PDB entry 1OFU | X-ray diffraction, 2.10 A resolution | chains A and X of the 4 polymer chains in the assembly

== Chain A ==
Protein: Cell division protein ftsz
Organism: Pseudomonas aeruginosa
UniProtKB: P47204 (FTSZ_PSEAE); residues 1-320 here = UniProt positions 1-320
Amino-acid sequence (320 residues; each row starts with the number of its first residue):
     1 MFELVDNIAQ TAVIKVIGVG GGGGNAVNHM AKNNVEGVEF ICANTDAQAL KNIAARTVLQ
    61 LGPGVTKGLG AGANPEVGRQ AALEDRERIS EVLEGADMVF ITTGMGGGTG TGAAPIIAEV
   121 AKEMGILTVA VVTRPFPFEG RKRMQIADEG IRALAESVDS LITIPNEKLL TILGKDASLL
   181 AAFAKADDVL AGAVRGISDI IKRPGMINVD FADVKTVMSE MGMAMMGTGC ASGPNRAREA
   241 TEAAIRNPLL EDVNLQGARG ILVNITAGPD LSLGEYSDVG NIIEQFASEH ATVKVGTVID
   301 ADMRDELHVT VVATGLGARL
Not modelled in the structure: 1-10, 318-320
Ligand contacts: GDP (guanosine-5'-diphosphate): Gly20, Gly21, Gly22, Asn25, Ala26, Ala73, Gly104, Met105, Gly106, Gly107, Gly108, Thr109, Gly110, Pro135, Phe136, Glu139, Arg143, Asn166, Phe183, Ala186, Asp187, Leu190

== Chain X ==
Protein: Hypothetical protein PA3008
Organism: Pseudomonas aeruginosa
UniProtKB: Q9HZJ8 (Q9HZJ8); residues 43-161 here = UniProt positions 43-161
Amino-acid sequence (119 residues; numbered 43 to 161; the number before each row is that of its first residue):
    43 PAAFSELSLS GLPGHCLTLL APILRELSEE QDARWLTLIA PPASLTHEWL RRAGLNRERI
   103 LLLQAKDNAA ALALSCEALR LGRSHTVVSW LEPLSRAARK QLSRAAQLGQ AQSLNIRLG

== Chain A / chain X interface ==
Pairs across the interface - 30 pairs, chain A then chain X:
  Pro204(A) with His89(X)
  Gly205(A) with Leu103(X); Leu104(X), hydrogen bond (backbone-backbone)
  Met206(A) with Trp77(X), hydrophobic; His89(X), hydrogen bond (backbone-side chain); Arg99(X); Glu100(X); Ile102(X); Leu103(X), hydrophobic
  Ile207(A) with His89(X); Leu92(X), hydrophobic; Arg93(X); Arg99(X)
  Asn208(A) with Arg99(X); Glu100(X), hydrogen bond
  Asp210(A) with Arg93(X), salt bridge
  Pro269(A) with Leu123(X)
  Asp270(A) with Leu123(X); Arg125(X), hydrogen bond (backbone-side chain)
  Leu271(A) with Trp77(X), hydrogen bond (backbone-side chain); Arg125(X)
  Ser272(A) with Trp77(X); Arg125(X)
  Leu273(A) with Trp77(X); Glu100(X)
  Tyr276(A) with Trp77(X), hydrophobic; Glu100(X), hydrogen bond
  Ile299(A) with Leu105(X), hydrophobic
  Arg304(A) with Glu119(X), salt bridge; Leu123(X)
Interface residues without a listed pair, chain X (16 interface residues in all): Ala75, Arg76, Arg101
From the paper, about this interface:
  - interface residues, chain A: Asp270(A), Ile299(A)
  - interface residues, chain X: Arg99(X)

== Summary ==
14 residues of chain A and 16 residues of chain X are in contact; the contacts include 6 hydrogen bonds and 2
salt bridges. Polar contacts include Asp210(A)-Arg93(X), Arg304(A)-Glu119(X) and Met206(A)-His89(X). Bound to
chain A: GDP. From the paper: interface residues Asp270(A), Ile299(A) and Arg99(X).
Chain A is Cell division protein ftsz and chain X is Hypothetical protein PA3008, both from Pseudomonas
aeruginosa; the structure, Crystal structure of SulA:FtsZ from Pseudomonas aeruginosa, was determined by X-ray
diffraction (same publication as 1OFT).
